3M6M - chains A and B of the 6 polymer chains in the assembly; structure by X-ray diffraction, 2.50 A resolution.

Chain A (and B):
Molecule: RpfF protein
Organism: Xanthomonas campestris pv. campestris
Notes: chain B of this document is another copy of the same molecule, construct and numbering; everything in this record applies to it too
UniProtKB: Q7CLS3 (Q7CLS3_XANCP); residue numbers follow UniProt; this construct covers 1-289
Chain sequence (305 residues; each row starts with the number of its first residue; numbers below 1 keep their minus sign (Met-15 is residue -15)):
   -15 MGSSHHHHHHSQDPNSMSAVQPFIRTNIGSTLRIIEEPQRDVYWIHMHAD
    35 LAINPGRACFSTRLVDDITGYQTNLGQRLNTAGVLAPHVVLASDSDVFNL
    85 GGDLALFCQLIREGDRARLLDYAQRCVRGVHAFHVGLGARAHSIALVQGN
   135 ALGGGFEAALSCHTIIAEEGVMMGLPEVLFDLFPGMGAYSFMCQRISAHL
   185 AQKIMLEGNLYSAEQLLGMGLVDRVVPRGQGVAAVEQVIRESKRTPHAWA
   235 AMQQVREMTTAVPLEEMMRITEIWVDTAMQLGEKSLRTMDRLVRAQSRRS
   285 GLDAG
Unresolved in the structure: -15 to 13, 35-40, 281-289 (chain B: -15 to 13, 37-40, 281-289)
Sequence notes: expression tag (-15 to 0)
What the authors report for this chain:
  - catalytic residues: Glu141, Glu161
  - mutagenesis - L136A/L194A: abolished binding to Sensory/regulatory protein rpfC

Chain A / chain B interface:
Pairs across the interface (37):
  His147(A) - His183(B)  hydrogen bond (backbone-side chain)
  Gln178(A) - Ser181(B)
  Gln178(A) - Ala182(B)
  Gln178(A) - His183(B)  hydrogen bond (backbone-backbone)
  Arg179(A) - Ser181(B)
  Arg179(A) - His183(B)  hydrogen bond
  Asp207(A) - His183(B)  salt bridge
  Asp207(A) - Lys187(B)  salt bridge
  Thr229(A) - Val162(B)
  Thr229(A) - Asp165(B)
  Pro230(A) - Asp165(B)
  His231(A) - Asp165(B)  hydrogen bond (backbone-side chain)
  His231(A) - Thr261(B)
  His231(A) - Gln264(B)
  Ala232(A) - Val162(B)  hydrophobic
  Ala232(A) - Asp165(B)  hydrogen bond (backbone-side chain)
  Ala232(A) - Leu166(B)
  Ala232(A) - Leu190(B)
  Trp233(A) - Leu190(B)  hydrophobic
  Ala235(A) - Phe167(B)  hydrophobic
  Ala235(A) - Ile257(B)
  Ala235(A) - Thr261(B)
  Met236(A) - Phe167(B)  hydrophobic
  Met236(A) - Met189(B)  hydrophobic
  Met236(A) - Leu190(B)  hydrophobic
  Gln237(A) - Gln186(B)
  Gln238(A) - Ile257(B)
  Val239(A) - Phe167(B)  hydrophobic
  Val239(A) - Tyr173(B)  hydrophobic
  Arg240(A) - Gln186(B)
  Met242(A) - Glu250(B)
  Met242(A) - Arg253(B)
  Met242(A) - Ile254(B)  hydrophobic
  Met242(A) - Ile257(B)  hydrophobic
  Thr243(A) - Tyr173(B)
  Thr243(A) - Glu250(B)
  Thr244(A) - Tyr173(B)  hydrogen bond
Other interface residues (no listed pair), chain A (19 interface residues in all): Arg228
Other interface residues (no listed pair), chain B (20 interface residues in all): Leu265, Lys268

Overview:
19 residues of chain A face 20 of chain B across their interface; the contacts include 6 hydrogen bonds and 2
salt bridges. Among the polar pairs are Asp207(A)-His183(B), Asp207(A)-Lys187(B) and His147(A)-His183(B). From
the paper: catalytic residues Glu141(A) and Glu161(A); L136A/L194A of chain A abolish binding to
Sensory/regulatory protein rpfC.
Both chains are RpfF protein (Xanthomonas campestris pv. campestris). Entry 3M6M (Crystal structure of RpfF
complexed with REC domain of RpfC) was determined by X-ray diffraction (same publication as 3M6N).
